PDB entry 5GON | X-ray diffraction, 2.48 A resolution | chains B and F of the 6 polymer chains in the assembly

# Chain B
Protein: Tubulin beta-2B chain
From: Bos taurus
UniProt: Q6B856 (TBB2B_BOVIN); the author numbering skips numbers that UniProt does not, so the offset changes along the chain: 1-42 = UniProt 1-42; 45-360 = UniProt 43-358; 369-441 = UniProt 359-431
Sequence (431 residues; each row starts with the number of its first residue; note: 10 numbers in that range are skipped by the numbering (no residue carries them; nothing is unmodelled there)):
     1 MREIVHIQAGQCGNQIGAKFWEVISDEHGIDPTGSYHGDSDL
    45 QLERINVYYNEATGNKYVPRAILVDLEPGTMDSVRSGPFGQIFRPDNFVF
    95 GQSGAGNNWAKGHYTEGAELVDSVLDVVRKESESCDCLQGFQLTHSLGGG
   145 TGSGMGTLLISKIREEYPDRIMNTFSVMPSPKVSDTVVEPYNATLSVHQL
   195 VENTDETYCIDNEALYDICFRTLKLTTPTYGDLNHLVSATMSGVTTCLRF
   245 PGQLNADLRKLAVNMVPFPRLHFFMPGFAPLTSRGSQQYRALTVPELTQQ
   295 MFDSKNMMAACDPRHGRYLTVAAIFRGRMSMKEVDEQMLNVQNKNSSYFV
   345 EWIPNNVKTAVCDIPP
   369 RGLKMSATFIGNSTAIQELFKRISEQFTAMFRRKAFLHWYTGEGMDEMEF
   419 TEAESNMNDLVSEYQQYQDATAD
Not modelled in the structure: 276-281, 439-441
Metal / ion sites: Mg2+: Gln11 (together with GDP); Ca2+ site 1 near Glu113 (its only coordinating residue here)
Small-molecule neighbours:
  - 6ZR ((3R,4R)-4-(4-methoxy-3-oxidanyl-phenyl)-3-methyl-1-(3,4,5-trimethoxyphenyl)azetidin-2-one): Gly237, Val238, Cys241, Leu242, Leu248, Asn249, Ala250, Asp251, Lys254, Leu255, Asn258, Met259, Val315, Ala316, Ala317, Ile318, Asn349, Asn350, Lys352, Thr353, Ala354, Ile378
  - GDP (guanosine-5'-diphosphate): Ala9, Gly10, Gln11, Cys12, Gln15, Ile16, Asp69, Asn101, Ser140, Gly142, Gly143, Gly144, Thr145, Gly146, Val171, Pro173, Val177, Asp179, Glu183, Asn206, Leu209, Tyr224, Leu227, Asn228

# Chain F
Protein: Uncharacterized protein
From: Gallus gallus
UniProt: E1BQ43 (E1BQ43_CHICK); residues 1-378 here = UniProt positions 1-378
Sequence (378 residues; numbered 1 to 378; the number before each row is that of its first residue):
     1 MYTFVVRDENSSVYAEVSRLLLATGQWKRLRKDNPRFNLMLGERNRLPFG
    51 RLGHEPGLVQLVNYYRGADKLCRKASLVKLIKTSPELSESCTWFPESYVI
   101 YPTNLKTPVAPAQNGIRHLINNTRTDEREVFLAAYNRRREGREGNVWIAK
   151 SSAGAKGEGILISSEASELLDFIDEQGQVHVIQKYLEKPLLLEPGHRKFD
   201 IRSWVLVDHLYNIYLYREGVLRTSSEPYNSANFQDKTCHLTNHCIQKEYS
   251 KNYGRYEEGNEMFFEEFNQYLMDALNTTLENSILLQIKHIIRSCLMCIEP
   301 AISTKHLHYQSFQLFGFDFMVDEELKVWLIEVNGAPACAQKLYAELCQGI
   351 VDVAISSVFPLADTGQKTSQPTSIFIKL
Not modelled in the structure: 103-124, 137-143, 152-161, 174-179, 232-234, 251, 363-372
Metal / ion sites: Mg2+ near Glu331 (its only coordinating residue here)

# How chain B and chain F interact
Pairs across the interface (7):
  Leu333(B) with Arg36(F); Pro56(F)
  Asn337(B) with Lys28(F); Arg36(F), hydrogen bond; Leu58(F)
  Lys338(B) with Lys28(F)
  Ser340(B) with Asn34(F)
Interface residues without a listed pair, chain F (6 interface residues in all): Gly57

# Overview
4 residues of chain B and 6 residues of chain F are in contact, with 1 hydrogen bond. The hydrogen-bonded pair
is Asn337(B)-Arg36(F). Chain B binds GDP and compound 6ZR.
Here chain B is Tubulin beta-2B chain (Bos taurus) and chain F is Uncharacterized protein (Gallus gallus).
Entry 5GON (Structures of a beta-lactam bridged analogue in complex with tubulin) was determined by X-ray
diffraction.
